PDB entry 5Y5Y | electron microscopy, 4.70 A resolution (low resolution: residue-level contacts below are approximate; hydrogen-bond / salt-bridge calls are withheld) | chains A and F of the 13 polymer chains in the assembly

Chain A:
Molecule: V-type ATP synthase alpha chain
From: Thermus thermophilus HB8
Notes: EC 3.6.3.14
UniProtKB: Q56403 (VATA_THET8); residues 1-578 here = UniProt positions 1-578
Chain sequence (578 residues; numbered 1 to 578; the number before each row is that of its first residue):
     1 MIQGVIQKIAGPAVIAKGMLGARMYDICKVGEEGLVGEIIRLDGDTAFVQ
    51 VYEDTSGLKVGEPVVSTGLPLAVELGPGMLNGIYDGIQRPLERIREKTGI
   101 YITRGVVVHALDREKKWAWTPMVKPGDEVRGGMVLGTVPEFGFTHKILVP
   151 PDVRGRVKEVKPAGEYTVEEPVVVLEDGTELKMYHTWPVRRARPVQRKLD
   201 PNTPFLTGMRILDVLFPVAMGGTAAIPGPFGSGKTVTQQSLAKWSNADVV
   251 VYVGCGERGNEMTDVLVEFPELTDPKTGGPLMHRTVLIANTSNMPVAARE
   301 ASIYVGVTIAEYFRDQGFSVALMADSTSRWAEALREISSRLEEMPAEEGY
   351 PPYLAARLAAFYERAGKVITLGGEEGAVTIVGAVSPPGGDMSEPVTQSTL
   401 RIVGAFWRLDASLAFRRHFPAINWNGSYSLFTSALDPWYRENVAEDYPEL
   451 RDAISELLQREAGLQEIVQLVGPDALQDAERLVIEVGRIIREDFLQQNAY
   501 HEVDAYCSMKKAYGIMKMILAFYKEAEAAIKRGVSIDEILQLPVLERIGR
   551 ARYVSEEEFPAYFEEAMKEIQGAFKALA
Disordered / not traced: 578
Ligand contacts: ADP (adenosine-5'-diphosphate): Pro229, Gly231, Ser232, Gly233, Lys234, Thr235, Val236, Glu261, Phe419, Gln497, Asn498, Ala499, Tyr500

Chain F:
Molecule: V-type ATP synthase beta chain
From: Thermus thermophilus HB8
UniProtKB: Q56404 (VATB_THET8); numbering as in UniProt (aligned over 1-478)
Chain sequence (478 residues; each row starts with the number of its first residue):
     1 MDLLKKEYTGITYISGPLLFVENAKDLAYGAIVDIKDGTGRVRGGQVIEV
    51 SEEYAVIQVFEETTGLDLATTSVSLVEDVARLGVSKEMLGRRFNGIGKPI
   101 DGLPPITPEKRLPITGLPLNPVARRKPEQFIQTGISTIDVMNTLVRGQKL
   151 PIFSGSGLPANEIAAQIARQATVRPDLSGEGEKEEPFAVVFAAMGITQRE
   201 LSYFIQEFERTGALSRSVLFLNKADDPTIERILTPRMALTVAEYLAFEHD
   251 YHVLVILTDMTNYCEALREIGAAREEIPGRRGYPGYMYTDLATIYERAGV
   301 VEGKKGSVTQIPILSMPDDDRTHPIPDLTGYITEGQIQLSRELHRKGIYP
   351 PIDPLPSLSRLMNNGVGKGKTREDHKQVSDQLYSAYANGVDIRKLVAIIG
   401 EDALTENDRRYLQFADAFERFFINQGQQNRSIEESLQIAWALLSMLPQGE
   451 LKRISKDHIGKYYGQKLEEIWGAPQALD
Disordered / not traced: 1-4, 464-478

Chain A / chain F interface:
Residue-residue contacts - 86 pairs, chain A then chain F:
  Gln7(A) - Glu52(F)
  Lys8(A) - Ser51(F)
  Ile9(A) - Tyr29(F)
  Ile9(A) - Val50(F)
  Ala10(A) - Glu49(F)
  Ala10(A) - Val50(F)
  Gly11(A) - Tyr29(F)
  Thr55(A) - Tyr29(F)
  Ser56(A) - Tyr29(F)
  Ser56(A) - Gly30(F)
  Gly57(A) - Ala28(F)
  Gly57(A) - Tyr29(F)
  Leu58(A) - Leu27(F)
  Leu58(A) - Ala28(F)
  Lys59(A) - Leu27(F)
  Val60(A) - Lys25(F)
  Glu92(A) - Val122(F)
  Arg95(A) - Val122(F)
  Arg95(A) - Glu302(F)
  Ile100(A) - Asn120(F)
  Ile100(A) - Ala123(F)
  Tyr101(A) - Leu117(F)
  Tyr101(A) - Asn120(F)
  Tyr101(A) - Glu243(F)
  Ile102(A) - Leu117(F)
  Ile102(A) - Pro118(F)
  Ile102(A) - Asn120(F)
  Phe230(A) - Arg321(F)
  Phe230(A) - Gly330(F)
  Phe230(A) - Tyr331(F)
  Phe230(A) - Gln336(F)
  Gly231(A) - Leu358(F)
  Lys234(A) - Tyr331(F)
  Thr235(A) - Arg360(F)
  Gly256(A) - Tyr288(F)
  Arg258(A) - Lys149(F)
  Arg258(A) - Glu296(F)
  Arg258(A) - Tyr331(F)
  Arg258(A) - Ile332(F)
  Arg258(A) - Glu334(F)
  Arg258(A) - Arg360(F)
  Asn260(A) - Arg124(F)
  Asn260(A) - Lys149(F)
  Asn260(A) - Glu334(F)
  Glu261(A) - Arg360(F)
  Thr263(A) - Pro121(F)
  Thr263(A) - Arg124(F)
  Asp264(A) - Lys126(F)
  Ser292(A) - Tyr288(F)
  Asn293(A) - Pro118(F)
  Asn293(A) - Leu119(F)
  Asn293(A) - Glu296(F)
  Arg329(A) - Tyr288(F)
  Arg329(A) - Tyr331(F)
  Glu332(A) - Tyr288(F)
  Arg335(A) - Ile277(F)
  Arg335(A) - Gly285(F)
  Glu336(A) - Tyr286(F)
  Ser339(A) - Ile277(F)
  Arg340(A) - Glu276(F)
  Glu342(A) - Glu275(F)
  Glu348(A) - Arg280(F)
  Ser385(A) - Tyr331(F)
  Pro386(A) - Tyr331(F)
  Pro387(A) - Arg280(F)
  Pro387(A) - Asp327(F)
  Gly388(A) - Arg280(F)
  Phe415(A) - Arg321(F)
  Phe415(A) - Leu355(F)
  Phe415(A) - Pro356(F)
  Arg416(A) - Tyr383(F)
  Arg416(A) - Ala387(F)
  Arg417(A) - Tyr383(F)
  Arg417(A) - Ser384(F)
  Arg417(A) - Arg453(F)
  Gly472(A) - Ile399(F)
  Asp474(A) - Ile399(F)
  Asp474(A) - Ala403(F)
  Glu492(A) - Lys452(F)
  Gln496(A) - Arg453(F)
  Asn498(A) - Arg453(F)
  Tyr500(A) - Asn363(F)
  Glu546(A) - Gly449(F)
  Arg550(A) - Lys452(F)
  Arg550(A) - Ser455(F)
  Tyr553(A) - Arg453(F)
Other interface residues (no listed pair), chain A (67 interface residues in all): Leu91, Ile94, Thr103, Pro229, Gly259, Leu266, Thr291, Met294, Arg299, Gly349, Asp390, Gln469, Val471, Ile489, Arg552
Other interface residues (no listed pair), chain F (62 interface residues in all): Asp78, Val79, Arg274, Gly279, Thr289, Ala292, Val301, Gln377, Asp380, Asp391, Leu395, Ile454

Summary:
67 residues of chain A face 62 of chain F across their interface. Chain A binds ADP.
Here chain A is V-type ATP synthase alpha chain and chain F is V-type ATP synthase beta chain, both from
Thermus thermophilus HB8. Entry 5Y5Y (V/A-type ATPase/synthase from Thermus thermophilus, peripheral domain,
rotational state 1) was determined by electron microscopy together with 5Y5X, 5Y5Z and 5Y60 from the same
study.
